Entry 4WU9 (X-ray diffraction, 2.60 A resolution); this record covers chains A and J of the 10 polymer chains in the assembly.

[Chain A]
Protein: Histone H3.2
From: Xenopus laevis
Reference sequence: P84233 (H32_XENLA); residues 1-135 here correspond to UniProt positions 2-136 (UniProt number = residue number + 1)
Chain sequence (135 residues; numbered 1 to 135; the number before each row is that of its first residue):
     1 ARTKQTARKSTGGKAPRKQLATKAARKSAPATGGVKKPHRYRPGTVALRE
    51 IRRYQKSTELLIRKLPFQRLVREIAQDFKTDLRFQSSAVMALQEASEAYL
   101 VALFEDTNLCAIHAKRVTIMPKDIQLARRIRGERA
Disordered / not traced: 1-37, 134-135
Construct notes: engineered mutation Ala102 (Gly103 in P84233)
Curated features (UniProtKB/Swiss-Prot):
  - modified residue: Arg2 (Asymmetric dimethylarginine), Thr3 (Phosphothreonine), Lys4 (Allysine), Gln5 (5-glutamyl dopamine), Thr6 (Phosphothreonine), Arg8 (Citrulline), Lys9 (N6,N6,N6-trimethyllysine), Ser10 (ADP-ribosylserine), Thr11 (Phosphothreonine), Lys14 (N6-(2-hydroxyisobutyryl)lysine), Arg17 (Asymmetric dimethylarginine), Lys18 (N6-(2-hydroxyisobutyryl)lysine), Lys23 (N6-(2-hydroxyisobutyryl)lysine), Arg26 (Citrulline), Lys27 (N6,N6,N6-trimethyllysine), Ser28 (ADP-ribosylserine), Lys36 (N6,N6,N6-trimethyllysine), Lys37 (N6-methyllysine), Tyr41 (Phosphotyrosine), Lys56 (N6,N6,N6-trimethyllysine) and 8 more in UniProt
  - lipidation: Cys110 (S-palmitoyl cysteine)

[Chain J]
Molecule: 145-nt DNA strand
Sequence (145 nucleotides; each row starts with the number of its first residue; numbers below 1 keep their minus sign (DA-72 is residue -72)):
   -72 ATCAATATCCACCTGCAGATACTACCAAAAGTGTATTTGGAAACTGCTCC
   -22 ATCAAAAGGCATGTTCAGCTGATTCAGCTGAACATGCCTTTTGATGGAGC
    28 AGTTTCCAAATACACTTTTGGTAGTATCTGCAGGTGGATATTGAT
Metal / ion sites: Pt ion near DG-14 (its only coordinating residue here)

[Interface between chain A and chain J]
Contacting residue pairs (28):
  Arg40(A) - DA9(J)  hydrogen bond to the base
  Arg40(A) - DC10(J)  hydrogen bond to the sugar
  Tyr41(A) - DT-67(J)  sugar contact
  Tyr41(A) - DA-66(J)  sugar contact
  Tyr41(A) - DA9(J)  sugar contact
  Tyr41(A) - DC10(J)  hydrogen bond to the phosphate
  Arg42(A) - DA9(J)  sugar contact
  Pro43(A) - DA8(J)  phosphate contact
  Pro43(A) - DA9(J)  phosphate contact
  Gly44(A) - DA8(J)  hydrogen bond to the phosphate
  Gly44(A) - DA9(J)  hydrogen bond to the phosphate
  Thr45(A) - DA9(J)  hydrogen bond to the phosphate
  Val46(A) - DA9(J)  hydrogen bond to the phosphate
  Val46(A) - DC10(J)  phosphate contact
  Ala47(A) - DA9(J)  hydrogen bond to the phosphate
  Arg49(A) - DA-66(J)  salt bridge to the phosphate
  Arg49(A) - DT-65(J)  salt bridge to the phosphate
  Lys56(A) - DC-64(J)  salt bridge to the phosphate
  Arg63(A) - DT17(J)  hydrogen bond to the phosphate
  Arg63(A) - DT18(J)  salt bridge to the phosphate
  Lys64(A) - DT18(J)  hydrogen bond to the phosphate
  Leu65(A) - DT17(J)  phosphate contact
  Leu65(A) - DT18(J)  hydrogen bond to the phosphate
  Pro66(A) - DT17(J)  phosphate contact
  Arg69(A) - DT17(J)  salt bridge to the phosphate
  Arg83(A) - DA25(J)  sugar contact
  Arg83(A) - DG26(J)  sugar contact
  Thr118(A) - DG7(J)  sugar contact
Interface residues without a listed pair, chain A (20 interface residues in all): His39, Glu50, Lys115
Interface residues without a listed pair, chain J (14 interface residues in all): DA-68, DG-2

[In short]
The interface between chain A and chain J involves 20 residues on one side and 14 on the other, with 11
hydrogen bonds and 5 salt bridges. Polar contacts include Arg40(A)-DA9(J), Arg40(A)-DC10(J) and
Tyr41(A)-DC10(J).
Chain A is Histone H3.2 (Xenopus laevis) and chain J is a 145-nt DNA strand; the structure, Structure of
cisPtNAP-NCP145, was determined by X-ray diffraction together with 4WU8 from the same study.
